Entry 6VJA (electron microscopy, 3.30 A resolution); this record covers chains D and M of the 6 polymer chains in the assembly.

== Chain D ==
Molecule: B-lymphocyte antigen CD20
From: Homo sapiens
UniProt: P11836 (CD20_HUMAN); numbering as in UniProt (aligned over 41-297)
Chain sequence (278 residues; each row starts with the number of its first residue):
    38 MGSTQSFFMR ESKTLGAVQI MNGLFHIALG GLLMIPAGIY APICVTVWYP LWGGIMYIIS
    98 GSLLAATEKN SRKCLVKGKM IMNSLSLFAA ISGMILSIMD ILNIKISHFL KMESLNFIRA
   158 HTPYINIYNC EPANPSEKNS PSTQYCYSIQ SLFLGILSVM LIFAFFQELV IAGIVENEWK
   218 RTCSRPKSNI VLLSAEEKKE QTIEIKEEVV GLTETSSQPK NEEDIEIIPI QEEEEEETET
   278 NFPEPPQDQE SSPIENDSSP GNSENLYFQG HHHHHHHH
Disordered / not traced: 38-45, 211-315
Sequence notes: initiating methionine (38); expression tag (39-40, 298-315)
Cystine bridges: Cys-167/Cys-183
Swiss-Prot annotation at these positions:
  - region: Ala-74 to Ile-80 (Epitope 1), Phe-146 to Pro-160 (Epitope 2), Glu-168 to Lys-175 (Epitope 3 (recognized by antibodies, including Rituximab))
  - modified residue: Ser-225 (Phosphoserine), Thr-239 (Phosphothreonine)
  - lipidation (S-palmitoyl cysteine): Cys-111, Cys-220
  - mutagenesis: Thr-159 (T159K: Abrogates recognition by some antibodies; when associated with D-163 and D-166. Slight decrease of rituximab binding; when associated with D-163 and D-166), Asn-163 (N163D: Decreased binding of some antibodies. No effect on rituximab binding), Asn-166 (N166D: Decreased binding of some antibodies. No effect on rituximab binding), Ala-170 (A170S: Abrogates recognition by therapeutic antibodies, including rituximab; when associated with S-172), Pro-172 (P172S: Marked reduction in rituximab binding. Abrogates recognition by antibodies, including rituximab; when associated with S-170)

== Chain M ==
Molecule: Rituximab Fab light chain
From: Homo sapiens
Notes: antibody fragment or engineered binder
Chain sequence (213 residues; numbered 1 to 214; 1 number in that range is skipped by the numbering (no residue carries it; nothing is unmodelled there); the number before each row is that of its first residue):
     1 QIVLSQSPAI LSASPGEKVT MTCRAS
    28 SSVSYIHWFQ QKPGSSPKPW IYATSNLASG VPVRFSGSGS GTSYSLTISR VEAEDAATYY
    88 CQQWTSNPPT FGGGTKLEIK RTVAAPSVFI FPPSDEQLKS GTASVVCLLN NFYPREAKVQ
   148 WKVDNALQSG NSQESVTEQD SKDSTYSLSS TLTLSKADYE KHKVYACEVT HQGLSSPVTK
   208 SFNRGEC
Cystine bridges: Cys-134/Cys-194

== Interface between chain D and chain M ==
Pairs across the interface - 8 pairs, chain D then chain M:
  Arg-156(D) / Ser-28(M)  hydrogen bond
  Tyr-161(D) / Ser-29(M)
  Tyr-161(D) / Ser-31(M)
  Asn-166(D) / Asn-94(M)
  Glu-168(D) / Asn-94(M)
  Pro-169(D) / Asn-94(M)
  Ala-170(D) / Asn-94(M)  hydrogen bond (backbone-side chain)
  Asn-171(D) / Trp-91(M)
Also at the interface, not in a pair above, chain D (9 interface residues in all): Ile-76, Pro-160
Also at the interface, not in a pair above, chain M (8 interface residues in all): Val-30, Thr-92, Pro-96

== Overview ==
9 residues of chain D and 8 residues of chain M are in contact, with 2 hydrogen bonds. Polar pairs include
Arg-156(D)/Ser-28(M) and Ala-170(D)/Asn-94(M). Curated annotation (UniProt) lists 5 mutagenesis sites on chain
D.
Chain D is B-lymphocyte antigen CD20 and chain M is Rituximab Fab light chain, both from Homo sapiens; the
structure, Structure of CD20 in complex with rituximab Fab, was determined by electron microscopy.
